PDB entry 8ABI | electron microscopy, 3.00 A resolution | chains P and O of the 20 polymer chains in the assembly

== Chain P ==
Protein: Cytochrome b-c1 complex subunit Rieske, mitochondrial
Source organism: Yarrowia lipolytica
Notes: EC 7.1.1.8
Reference sequence: Q6CI02 (Q6CI02_YARLI); numbering as in UniProt (aligned over 1-225)
Sequence (225 residues; each row starts with the number of its first residue):
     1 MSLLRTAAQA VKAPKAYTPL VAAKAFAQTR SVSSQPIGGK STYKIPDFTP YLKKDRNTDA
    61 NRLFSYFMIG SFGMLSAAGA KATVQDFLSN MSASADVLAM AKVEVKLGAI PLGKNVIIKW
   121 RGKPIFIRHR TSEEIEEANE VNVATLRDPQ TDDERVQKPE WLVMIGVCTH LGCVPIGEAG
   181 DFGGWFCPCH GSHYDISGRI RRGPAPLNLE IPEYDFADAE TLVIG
Disordered / not traced: 1-38, 225
Cystine bridges: Cys-173/Cys-189
Metal / ion sites: 2Fe-2S cluster Fe: Cys-168, His-170, Cys-187, His-190
Residues lining bound ligands:
  - 2Fe-2S cluster (FES): Cys-168, His-170, Leu-171, Gly-172, Cys-173, Cys-187, Cys-189, His-190, Gly-191, Ser-192
  - 1,2-diacyl-sn-glycero-3-phosphocholine (PC1): Tyr-66, Ile-69, Gly-73, Ser-76, Ala-77, Ala-80
  - phosphatidylethanolamine (PTY), molecule 1: Ile-69, Phe-72, Gly-73, Ser-76
  - phosphatidylethanolamine (PTY), molecule 2: Ser-76, Gly-79, Ala-80, Lys-81, Ala-82, Thr-83, Val-84, Gln-85, Asp-86, Phe-87

== Chain O ==
Protein: YALI0A17468p
Source organism: Yarrowia lipolytica
Reference sequence: Q6CGP7 (Q6CGP7_YARLI); numbering as in UniProt (aligned over 1-330)
Sequence (330 residues; row label = number of the first residue in the row):
     1 MRRRRIGVWP ENRRVSRLWV SLSPRSCVTC PVPTNQNPPI NNHHTPILTQ MFKAIPLRQA
    61 LLGISSAVCA GATTTYYYTT KAEAMTAAEH GLHPAEYPWP QNGMLSTFDH ASLRRGYQVY
   121 KEVCAACHSL DRIAWRNLVG VTHTTDEAKA FAEELEYDDE PDDEGNPRKR PGKLADYIPG
   181 PYPNEQAARA ANQGALPPDL SLIAKARHGG ADYIFALLTG YPDEPPAGVV LAPGMNYNPY
   241 FPGGGIGMAR TLFDGVVEYE DGTPATTSQM AKDVAAFLTW AAEPEHDERK KLGLKAIIVI
   301 SAMLGLSVYI KKFKWSPIKN RKFIYNPPKN
Disordered / not traced: 1-84, 329-330
Metal / ion sites: heme c Fe: His-128, Met-248
Residues lining bound ligands:
  - heme c (HEC): Val-119, Val-123, Cys-124, Cys-127, His-128, Asn-192, Ala-195, Leu-196, Pro-197, Pro-198, Leu-200, Ile-203, Arg-207, Tyr-213, Ile-214, Leu-217, Leu-218, Phe-241, Ile-246, Gly-247, Met-248, Thr-251, Leu-252, Val-274, Leu-278
  - phosphatidylethanolamine (PTY): Leu-292, Lys-295, Ala-296, Val-299, Ile-300, Met-303

== How chain P and chain O interact ==
Contacting residue pairs - 32 pairs, chain P then chain O:
  Gly-39(P) / Asn-326(O)
  Lys-40(P) / Asn-326(O)  hydrogen bond (backbone-side chain)
  Ser-41(P) / Ile-324(O)
  Thr-42(P) / Asn-326(O)
  Lys-44(P) / Ile-324(O)
  Pro-46(P) / Lys-322(O)
  Pro-46(P) / Ile-324(O)  hydrophobic
  Phe-48(P) / Asn-320(O)
  Phe-48(P) / Lys-322(O)
  Tyr-51(P) / Asn-320(O)
  Tyr-51(P) / Lys-322(O)
  Phe-64(P) / Tyr-309(O)
  Ser-65(P) / Tyr-309(O)
  Ser-65(P) / Phe-313(O)
  Met-68(P) / Leu-306(O)  hydrophobic
  Met-68(P) / Tyr-309(O)  hydrophobic
  Ile-69(P) / Ile-310(O)  hydrophobic
  Ser-71(P) / Leu-306(O)
  Phe-72(P) / Met-303(O)
  Phe-72(P) / Leu-306(O)
  Phe-72(P) / Ser-307(O)
  Phe-72(P) / Ile-310(O)  hydrophobic
  Leu-75(P) / Ala-302(O)  hydrophobic
  Leu-75(P) / Met-303(O)  hydrophobic
  Leu-75(P) / Leu-306(O)  hydrophobic
  Ser-76(P) / Met-303(O)
  Ala-95(P) / Arg-136(O)
  Asp-96(P) / Arg-136(O)
  Ala-99(P) / Arg-136(O)
  Ala-99(P) / Ala-175(O)  hydrophobic
  Glu-104(P) / Lys-149(O)  salt bridge
  Lys-119(P) / Glu-160(O)
Also at the interface, not in a pair above, chain P (25 interface residues in all): Asp-47, Asp-86, Met-100, Lys-106
Also at the interface, not in a pair above, chain O (22 interface residues in all): Glu-153, Pro-161, Arg-168, Leu-292, Val-299, Lys-314, Tyr-325

== Overview ==
25 residues of chain P face 22 of chain O across their interface; the contacts include 1 hydrogen bond and 1
salt bridge. Polar pairs include Glu-104(P)/Lys-149(O) and Lys-40(P)/Asn-326(O). One phosphatidylethanolamine
molecule is bound between chain P and chain O.
Chain P is Cytochrome b-c1 complex subunit Rieske, mitochondrial and chain O is YALI0A17468p, both from
Yarrowia lipolytica; the structure, Complex III2 from Yarrowia lipolytica,antimycin A bound, int-position, was
determined by electron microscopy together with 8AB6, 8AB7, 8AB8, 8AB9, 8ABA, 8ABB and 11 further entries from
the same study.
